PDB entry 6OJ4 | electron microscopy, 3.30 A resolution | chains D and H of the 11 polymer chains in the assembly

[Chain D (and H)]
Name: Inner capsid protein VP2
Source organism: Rotavirus A (strain RVA/Monkey/United States/RRV/1975/G3P5B[3])
Notes: chain H of this document is another copy of the same molecule, construct and numbering; everything in this record applies to it too
Reference sequence: B3F2X3 (B3F2X3_ROTRH); residue numbers follow UniProt; this construct covers 1-887
Amino-acid sequence (887 residues; each row starts with the number of its first residue):
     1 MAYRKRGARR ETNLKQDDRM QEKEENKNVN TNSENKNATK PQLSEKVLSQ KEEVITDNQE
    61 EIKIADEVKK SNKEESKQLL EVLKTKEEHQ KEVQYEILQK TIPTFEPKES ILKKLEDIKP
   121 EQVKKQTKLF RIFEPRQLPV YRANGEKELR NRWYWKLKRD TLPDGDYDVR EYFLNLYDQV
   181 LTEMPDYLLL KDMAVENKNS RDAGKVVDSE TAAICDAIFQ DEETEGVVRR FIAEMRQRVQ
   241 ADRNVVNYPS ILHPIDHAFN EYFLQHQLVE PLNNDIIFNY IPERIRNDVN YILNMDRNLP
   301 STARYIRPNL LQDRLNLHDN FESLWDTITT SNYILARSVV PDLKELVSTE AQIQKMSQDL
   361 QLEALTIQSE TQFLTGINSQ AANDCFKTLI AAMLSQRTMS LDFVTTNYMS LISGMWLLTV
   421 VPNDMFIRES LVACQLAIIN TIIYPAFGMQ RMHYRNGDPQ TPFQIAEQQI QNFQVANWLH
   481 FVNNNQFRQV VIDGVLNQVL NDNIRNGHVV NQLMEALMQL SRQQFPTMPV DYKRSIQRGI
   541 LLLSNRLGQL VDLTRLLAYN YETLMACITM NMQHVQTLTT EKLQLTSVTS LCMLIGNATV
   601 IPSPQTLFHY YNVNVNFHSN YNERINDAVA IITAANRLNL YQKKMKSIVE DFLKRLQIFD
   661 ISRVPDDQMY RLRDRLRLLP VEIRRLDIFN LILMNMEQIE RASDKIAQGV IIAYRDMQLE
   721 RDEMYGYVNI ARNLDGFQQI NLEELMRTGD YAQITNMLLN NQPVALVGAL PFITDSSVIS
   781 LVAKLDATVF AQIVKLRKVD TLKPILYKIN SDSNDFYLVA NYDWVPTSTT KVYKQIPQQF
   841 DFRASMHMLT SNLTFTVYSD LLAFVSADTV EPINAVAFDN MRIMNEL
Unresolved in the structure: 1-60 (chain H: 1-85)

[Interface between chain D and chain H]
Contacting residue pairs (86; chain D residue first):
  Lys191(D) with Asp666(H), salt bridge
  Ser200(D) with Gln642(H)
  Arg201(D) with Tyr641(H); Gln642(H); Arg747(H); Thr748(H)
  Asp202(D) with Tyr641(H)
  Ala203(D) with Gln642(H)
  Gln220(D) with Arg797(H)
  Asp221(D) with Arg797(H), hydrogen bond (backbone-side chain)
  Glu222(D) with Arg797(H), salt bridge
  Gly226(D) with Gly749(H); Asp750(H)
  Arg229(D) with Gly749(H); Arg797(H)
  Arg230(D) with Thr748(H); Asp750(H), salt bridge
  Ala233(D) with Arg747(H)
  Val239(D) with Tyr670(H), hydrophobic; Arg673(H)
  Ala241(D) with Asp667(H); Tyr670(H), hydrophobic; Arg671(H), hydrogen bond (backbone-side chain)
  Asn244(D) with Asp667(H); Arg671(H), hydrogen bond
  Asn274(D) with Glu429(H)
  Phe278(D) with Glu429(H); Asn456(H)
  Asn279(D) with Asn456(H)
  Arg286(D) with Asn456(H)
  Asn287(D) with His453(H), hydrogen bond (backbone-side chain); Tyr454(H); Arg455(H)
  Val289(D) with Met452(H)
  Ile292(D) with Thr405(H); Ala433(H), hydrophobic
  Leu293(D) with Ala433(H)
  Asn294(D) with Leu401(H), hydrogen bond (side chain-backbone); Ser430(H); Ala433(H)
  Met295(D) with Ile427(H); Glu429(H)
  Asp296(D) with Tyr95(H), hydrogen bond; Ile427(H); Thr580(H), hydrogen bond (backbone-side chain); Lys582(H)
  Arg297(D) with Tyr95(H); Leu98(H); Ile427(H); Leu578(H); Thr579(H), hydrogen bond; Thr580(H)
  Asn298(D) with Ile427(H); Gln576(H); Thr577(H); Leu578(H), hydrogen bond (backbone-backbone)
  Glu345(D) with Gln368(H), hydrogen bond
  Thr854(D) with Pro665(H); Asp666(H)
  Tyr858(D) with Gln94(H); Ile97(H), hydrophobic; Leu98(H)
  Ser859(D) with Gln94(H)
  Asp860(D) with Gln90(H); Gln94(H), hydrogen bond (backbone-side chain)
  Ala863(D) with Lys91(H), hydrogen bond (backbone-side chain); Gln94(H); Tyr95(H)
  Phe864(D) with Gln94(H); Tyr95(H)
  Asp868(D) with Thr405(H)
  Thr869(D) with Thr405(H); Thr406(H)
  Val870(D) with Arg451(H)
  Glu871(D) with Ile367(H); Thr406(H); Tyr532(H), hydrogen bond
  Asn874(D) with Arg451(H), hydrogen bond (backbone-side chain); Pro529(H); Tyr532(H)
  Val876(D) with Arg451(H)
  Asn880(D) with Gln450(H), hydrogen bond; His453(H)
  Arg882(D) with Thr527(H), hydrogen bond (side chain-backbone); Met528(H); Pro529(H)
Interface residues without a listed pair, chain D (51 interface residues in all): Phe219, Pro300, Thr302, Leu853, Thr856, Val857, Leu861, Val865
Interface residues without a listed pair, chain H (50 interface residues in all): Glu87, Thr101, Thr366, Ser400, Glu744

[Overview]
51 residues of chain D face 50 of chain H across their interface, with 16 hydrogen bonds and 3 salt bridges.
Among the polar pairs are Lys191(D)-Asp666(H), Glu222(D)-Arg797(H) and Arg230(D)-Asp750(H).
Chain D and chain H are both Inner capsid protein VP2 (Rotavirus A (strain RVA/Monkey/United
States/RRV/1975/G3P5B[3])); the structure, In situ structure of rotavirus VP1 RNA-dependent RNA polymerase
(DLP), was determined by electron microscopy (same publication as 6OJ3, 6OJ5 and 6OJ6).
